Entry 9CI2 (electron microscopy, 2.90 A resolution); this record covers chains A and H of the 16 polymer chains in the assembly.

# Chain A (and H)
Protein: Rubisco large subunit
Source organism: Anthoceros agrestis
Notes: chain H of this document is another copy of the same molecule, construct and numbering; everything in this record applies to it too
Sequence (475 residues; numbered 1 to 475; the number before each row is that of its first residue):
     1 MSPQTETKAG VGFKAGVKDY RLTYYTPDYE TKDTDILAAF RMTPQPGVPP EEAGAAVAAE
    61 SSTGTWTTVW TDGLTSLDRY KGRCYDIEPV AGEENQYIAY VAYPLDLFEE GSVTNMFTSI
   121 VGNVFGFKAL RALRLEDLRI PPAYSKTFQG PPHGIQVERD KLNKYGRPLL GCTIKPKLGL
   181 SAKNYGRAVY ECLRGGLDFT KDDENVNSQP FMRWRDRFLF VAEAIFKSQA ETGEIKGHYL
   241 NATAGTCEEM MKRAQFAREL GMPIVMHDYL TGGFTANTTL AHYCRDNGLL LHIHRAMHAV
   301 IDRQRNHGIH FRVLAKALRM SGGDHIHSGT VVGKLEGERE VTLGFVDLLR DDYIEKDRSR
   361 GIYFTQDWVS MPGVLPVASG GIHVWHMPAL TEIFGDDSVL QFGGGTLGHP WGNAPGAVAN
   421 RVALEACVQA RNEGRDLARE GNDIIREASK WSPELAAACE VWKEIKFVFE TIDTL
Unresolved in the structure: 1-21, 74-75 (chain H: 1-11, 467-475)
Modified / non-standard residues: Lys201 (lysine nz-carboxylic acid; KCX)
Bound ions: Mg2+: Lys201, Asp203, Glu204 (together with 2-carboxyarabinitol-1,5-diphosphate)
Ligand contacts: 2-carboxyarabinitol-1,5-diphosphate (CAP): Thr173, Lys175, Lys201, Asp203, Glu204, His294, Arg295, His327, Lys334, Leu335, Ser379, Gly380, Gly381, Gly403, Gly404

# How chain A and chain H interact
Pairs across the interface - 7 pairs, chain A then chain H:
  Asp106(A) with Ser370(H), hydrogen bond
  Glu110(A) with Lys146(H), salt bridge
  Ala143(A) with Lys146(H)
  Lys146(A) with Glu110(H), salt bridge; Ala143(H)
  Thr147(A) with Lys146(H)
  Ser370(A) with Asp106(H), hydrogen bond
Interface residues without a listed pair, chain A (7 interface residues in all): Leu105
Interface residues without a listed pair, chain H (9 interface residues in all): Arg79, Leu105, Pro142, Thr147

# In short
7 residues of chain A face 9 of chain H across their interface; the contacts include 2 hydrogen bonds and 2
salt bridges. Polar pairs include Glu110(A)-Lys146(H) and Asp106(A)-Ser370(H). Ligands of chain A:
2-carboxyarabinitol-1,5-diphosphate. Lys201(A), Asp203(A) and Glu204(A) form the Mg2+ site.
Chain A and chain H are both Rubisco large subunit (Anthoceros agrestis); the structure, Anthoceros agrestis
Rubisco octamer core complexed with small subunits and Arabidopsis thaliana BSD2, was determined by electron
microscopy together with 9CHZ, 9CI1 and 9CK5 from the same study.
